Entry 7DEA (X-ray diffraction, 2.84 A resolution); this record covers chains F and B of the 6 polymer chains in the assembly.

Chain F (and B):
Molecule: Hemagglutinin
Organism: Influenza A virus
Notes: chain B of this document is another copy of the same molecule, construct and numbering; everything in this record applies to it too
UniProt: A0A6M2RI35 (A0A6M2RI35_9INFA); residues 330-500 here correspond to UniProt positions 346-516 (UniProt number = residue number + 16)
Amino-acid sequence (171 residues; numbered 330 to 500; the number before each row is that of its first residue):
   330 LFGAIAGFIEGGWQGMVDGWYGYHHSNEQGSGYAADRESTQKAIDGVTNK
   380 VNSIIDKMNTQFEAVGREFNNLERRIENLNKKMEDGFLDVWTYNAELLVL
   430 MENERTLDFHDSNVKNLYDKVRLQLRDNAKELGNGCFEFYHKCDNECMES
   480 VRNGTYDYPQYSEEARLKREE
Disulfides: Cys472-Cys476

Chain F / chain B interface:
Contacting residue pairs (37; chain F residue first):
  Leu330(F) - Phe331(B)
  Leu330(F) - Ser441(B)  hydrogen bond (backbone-side chain)
  Leu330(F) - Asn445(B)
  Phe331(F) - Phe331(B)  hydrophobic
  Gly332(F) - Asn445(B)
  Arg404(F) - Arg396(B)
  Arg404(F) - Glu397(B)  hydrogen bond (side chain-backbone)
  Arg404(F) - Phe398(B)
  Arg404(F) - Glu402(B)  salt bridge
  Ile405(F) - Ile405(B)  hydrophobic
  Asn407(F) - Arg396(B)  hydrogen bond
  Leu408(F) - Arg396(B)
  Leu408(F) - Leu408(B)  hydrophobic
  Leu408(F) - Asn409(B)
  Leu408(F) - Met412(B)  hydrophobic
  Lys411(F) - Phe391(B)
  Lys411(F) - Arg396(B)
  Met412(F) - Met412(B)  hydrophobic
  Met412(F) - Phe416(B)
  Gly415(F) - Phe416(B)
  Phe416(F) - Phe416(B)
  Asp418(F) - Gln390(B)
  Asp418(F) - Trp420(B)
  Val419(F) - Trp420(B)
  Tyr422(F) - Met387(B)
  Tyr422(F) - Trp420(B)  hydrophobic
  Tyr422(F) - Asn423(B)
  Tyr422(F) - Leu427(B)
  Asn423(F) - Asn423(B)
  Glu425(F) - Lys386(B)
  Leu426(F) - Leu427(B)  hydrophobic
  Met430(F) - Met430(B)  hydrophobic
  Glu433(F) - Arg434(B)  salt bridge
  Arg434(F) - Arg434(B)
  Lys459(F) - Arg455(B)
  Glu460(F) - Arg455(B)  hydrogen bond (backbone-side chain)
  Gly462(F) - Leu452(B)
Interface residues without a listed pair, chain F (25 interface residues in all): Leu429, Leu461
Interface residues without a listed pair, chain B (27 interface residues in all): Thr389, Val394, Val419, Glu431

Summary:
The interface between chain F and chain B involves 25 residues on one side and 27 on the other, with 4
hydrogen bonds and 2 salt bridges. Among the polar pairs are Arg404(F)-Glu402(B), Glu433(F)-Arg434(B) and
Leu330(F)-Ser441(B).
Both chains are Hemagglutinin (Influenza A virus). Entry 7DEA (Structure of an avian influenza H5
hemagglutinin from the influenza virus A/duck Northern China/22/2017 (H5N6)) was determined by X-ray
diffraction.
